PDB entry 6X97 | electron microscopy, 3.65 A resolution | chains A and C of the 12 polymer chains in the assembly

# Chain A (and C)
Protein: BG505 HIV-1 Env gp120
Source organism: Human immunodeficiency virus 1
Notes: chain C of this document is another copy of the same molecule, construct and numbering; everything in this record applies to it too
UniProtKB: Q2N0S6 (Q2N0S6_9HIV1); the construct lacks a stretch of the UniProt sequence and is renumbered around it, so the offset changes along the chain: 31-141 = UniProt 30-140; 150-184 = UniProt 141-175; 189-309 = UniProt 188-308; 312-323 = UniProt 309-320; 2 more segments
Sequence (516 residues; row label = number of the first residue in the row; note: 15 numbers in that range are skipped by the numbering (no residue carries them; nothing is unmodelled there); a row labelled like 184A-184L holds insertion residues (184A, then the next letters in order); numbers below 1 keep their minus sign (Met-4 is residue -4)):
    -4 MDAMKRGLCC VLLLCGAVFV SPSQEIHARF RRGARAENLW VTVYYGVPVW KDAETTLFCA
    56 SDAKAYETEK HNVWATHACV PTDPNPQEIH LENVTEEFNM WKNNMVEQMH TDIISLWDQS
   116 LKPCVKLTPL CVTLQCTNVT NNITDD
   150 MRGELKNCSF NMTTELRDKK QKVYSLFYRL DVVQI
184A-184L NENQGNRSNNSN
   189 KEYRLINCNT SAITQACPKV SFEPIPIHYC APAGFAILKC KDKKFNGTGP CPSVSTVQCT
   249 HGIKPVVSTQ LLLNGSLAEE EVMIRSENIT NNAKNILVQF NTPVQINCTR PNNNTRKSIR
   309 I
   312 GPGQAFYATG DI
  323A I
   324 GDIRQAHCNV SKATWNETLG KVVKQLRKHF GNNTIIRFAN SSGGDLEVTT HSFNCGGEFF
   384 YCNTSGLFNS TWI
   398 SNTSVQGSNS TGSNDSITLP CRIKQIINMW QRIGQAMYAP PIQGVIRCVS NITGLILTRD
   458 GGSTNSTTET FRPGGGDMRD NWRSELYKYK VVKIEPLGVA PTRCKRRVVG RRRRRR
Disordered / not traced: -4 to 33, 57-65, 184A-184L, 398-411, 458-463, 504-513
Disulfide bonds: Cys54-Cys74, Cys119-Cys205, Cys126-Cys196, Cys131-Cys157, Cys218-Cys247, Cys228-Cys239, Cys296-Cys331, Cys378-Cys445, Cys385-Cys418
Covalent attachments: N-acetylglucosamine (NAG) linked to Asn88, Asn133, Asn156, Asn160, Asn197, Asn234, Asn262, Asn295, Asn332, Asn339, Asn363, Asn386, Asn392, Asn448
Differences from the reference sequence: expression tag (-4 to 30); engineered mutation Asn332 (Thr330 in Q2N0S6), Cys501 (Ala498 in Q2N0S6), Arg509 (Glu506 in Q2N0S6), Arg510 (Lys507 in Q2N0S6), Arg512 (Ala509 in Q2N0S6), Arg513 (Val510 in Q2N0S6)

# Interface between chain A and chain C
Residue-residue contacts (20):
  Glu164(A) with Cys126(C); Cys196(C)
  Leu165(A) with Cys126(C); Val127(C); Thr128(C); Arg192(C)
  Arg166(A) with Pro124(C), hydrogen bond (side chain-backbone); Cys126(C), hydrogen bond (backbone-backbone); Val127(C); Asn160(C), hydrogen bond (side chain-backbone); Met161(C)
  Asp167(A) with Val127(C); Thr128(C), hydrogen bond
  Lys168(A) with Thr128(C)
  Arg308(A) with Asn197(C)
  Pro313(A) with Cys126(C), hydrophobic; Cys196(C); Ser199(C)
  Gly314(A) with Thr198(C); Ser199(C)
Other interface residues (no listed pair), chain C (14 interface residues in all): Lys169, Ile184, Ala200

# Overview
Chain A and chain C form an interface of 8 and 14 residues respectively; the contacts include 4 hydrogen
bonds. Polar pairs include Arg166(A)-Pro124(C), Arg166(A)-Asn160(C) and Asp167(A)-Thr128(C).
N-acetylglucosamine is covalently linked to Asn88(A), Asn133(A), Asn156(A), Asn160(A), Asn197(A) and Asn234(A)
and 8 more.
Chain A and chain C are both BG505 HIV-1 Env gp120 (Human immunodeficiency virus 1); the structure, Cryo-EM
model of HIV-1 Env BG505 SOSIP.664 in complex with rabbit monoclonal antibody 11A fragment antigen ..., was
determined by electron microscopy.
